PDB entry 8HHZ | electron microscopy, 4.28 A resolution (low resolution: residue-level contacts below are approximate; hydrogen-bond / salt-bridge calls are withheld) | chains G and H of the 9 polymer chains in the assembly

# Chain G
Molecule: IY-2A Fab heavy chain
From: Homo sapiens
Notes: antibody fragment or engineered binder
Chain sequence (224 residues; row label = number of the first residue in the row; a row labelled like 82A-82C holds insertion residues (82A, then the next letters in order)):
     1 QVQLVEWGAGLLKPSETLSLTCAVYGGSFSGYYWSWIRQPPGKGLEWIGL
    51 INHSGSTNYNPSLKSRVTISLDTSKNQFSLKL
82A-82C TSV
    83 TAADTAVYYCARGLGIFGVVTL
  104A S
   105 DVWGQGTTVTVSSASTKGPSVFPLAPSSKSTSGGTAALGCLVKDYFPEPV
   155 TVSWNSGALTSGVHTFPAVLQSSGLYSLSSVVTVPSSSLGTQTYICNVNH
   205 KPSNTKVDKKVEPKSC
Unresolved in the structure: 220
Disulfides: Cys22-Cys92, Cys144-Cys200

# Chain H
Molecule: IY-2A Fab light chain
From: Homo sapiens
Notes: antibody fragment or engineered binder
Chain sequence (216 residues; numbered 2 to 216 plus 1 insertion-coded residue; the number before each row is that of its first residue):
     2 NFMLTQPHSVSESPGKTVTISCTGSSG
   28A S
    29 IASNYVQWYQQRPGSAPTTVIYEDNQRPSGVPDRFSGSIDSSSNSASLTI
    79 SGLRTEDEADYYCQSYDSGIWVFGGGTKLTVLGQPKAAPSVTLFPPSSEE
   129 LQANKATLVCLISDFYPGAVTVAWKADSSPVKAGVETTTPSKQSNNKYAA
   179 SSYLSLTPEQWKSHRSYSCQVTHEGSTVEKTVAPTECS
Unresolved in the structure: 213-216
Disulfides: Cys23-Cys91, Cys138-Cys197

# How chain G and chain H interact
Residue-residue contacts - 64 pairs, chain G then chain H:
  Ile37(G) - Pro45(H)
  Gln39(G) - Gln39(H)
  Gln39(G) - Ser43(H)
  Gln39(G) - Ala44(H)
  Gln39(G) - Pro45(H)
  Gln39(G) - Tyr90(H)
  Gly42(G) - Gln39(H)
  Gly42(G) - Tyr90(H)
  Lys43(G) - Gln39(H)
  Lys43(G) - Tyr90(H)
  Gly44(G) - Tyr90(H)
  Leu45(G) - Tyr37(H)
  Leu45(G) - Pro45(H)
  Leu45(G) - Phe101(H)
  Glu46(G) - Phe101(H)
  Trp47(G) - Trp99(H)
  Trp47(G) - Phe101(H)
  Asn58(G) - Trp99(H)
  Tyr59(G) - Trp99(H)
  Asn60(G) - Trp99(H)
  Pro61(G) - Trp99(H)
  Val89(G) - Gly42(H)
  Val89(G) - Ala44(H)
  Tyr91(G) - Ser43(H)
  Tyr91(G) - Ala44(H)
  Ile98(G) - Tyr50(H)
  Val101(G) - Tyr50(H)
  Val102(G) - Thr47(H)
  Thr103(G) - Gln35(H)
  Thr103(G) - Thr47(H)
  Thr103(G) - Val48(H)
  Thr103(G) - Ile49(H)
  Thr103(G) - Tyr50(H)
  Leu104(G) - Thr47(H)
  Leu104(G) - Val48(H)
  Leu104(G) - Ile49(H)
  Leu104(G) - Tyr50(H)
  Leu104(G) - Pro56(H)
  Ser104A(G) - Thr47(H)
  Asp105(G) - Pro56(H)
  Asp105(G) - Ser57(H)
  Trp107(G) - Gln38(H)
  Trp107(G) - Thr46(H)
  Trp107(G) - Val48(H)
  Trp107(G) - Val59(H)
  Ser131(G) - Phe122(H)
  Ser131(G) - Pro123(H)
  Lys133(G) - Val210(H)
  Thr135(G) - Phe122(H)
  Ala141(G) - Thr120(H)
  Ala141(G) - Phe122(H)
  His168(G) - Ser141(H)
  His168(G) - Gln171(H)
  Thr169(G) - Gln171(H)
  Phe170(G) - Leu139(H)
  Phe170(G) - Ala177(H)
  Phe170(G) - Ser179(H)
  Pro171(G) - Thr167(H)
  Pro171(G) - Ser169(H)
  Val173(G) - Thr166(H)
  Val173(G) - Tyr181(H)
  Gln175(G) - Glu164(H)
  Ser181(G) - Tyr181(H)
  Val185(G) - Leu139(H)
Also at the interface, not in a pair above, chain G (43 interface residues in all): Pro40, Pro41, Gly97, Val106, Ala129, Pro130, Thr139, Ala172, Ser219
Also at the interface, not in a pair above, chain H (39 interface residues in all): Gly58, Pro60, Tyr94, Ile98, Glu127, Lys175

# In short
43 residues of chain G face 39 of chain H across their interface.
Chain G is IY-2A Fab heavy chain and chain H is IY-2A Fab light chain, both from Homo sapiens; the structure,
SARS-CoV-2 Omicron BA.1 Spike in complex with IY-2A, was determined by electron microscopy together with 7YCK,
7YCN and 8HHX from the same study.
